2OLN - chain A; structure by X-ray diffraction, 1.15 A resolution.

== Chain A ==
Protein: nikD protein
Source organism: Streptomyces tendae
UniProtKB: Q9X9P9 (Q9X9P9_STRTE); numbering as in UniProt (aligned over 1-389)
Sequence (397 residues; each row starts with the number of its first residue):
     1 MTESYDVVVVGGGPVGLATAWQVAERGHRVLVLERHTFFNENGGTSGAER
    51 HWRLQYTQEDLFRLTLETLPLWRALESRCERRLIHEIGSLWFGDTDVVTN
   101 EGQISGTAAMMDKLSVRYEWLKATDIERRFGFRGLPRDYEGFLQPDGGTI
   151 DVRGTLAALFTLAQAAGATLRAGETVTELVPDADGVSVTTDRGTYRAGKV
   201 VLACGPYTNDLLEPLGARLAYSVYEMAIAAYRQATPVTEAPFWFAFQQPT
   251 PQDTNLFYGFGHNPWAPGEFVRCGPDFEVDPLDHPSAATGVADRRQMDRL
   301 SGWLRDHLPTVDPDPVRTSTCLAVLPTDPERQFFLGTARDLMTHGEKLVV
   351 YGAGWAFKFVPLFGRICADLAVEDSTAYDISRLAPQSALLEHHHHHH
Unresolved in the structure: 1-2, 388-397
Sequence notes: expression tag (390-397)
Glycans and other covalent adducts: flavin-adenine dinucleotide (FAD) linked to Cys321
Metal / ion sites: Na+: Ala266, Gly268
Ligand contacts:
  - pyridine-2-carboxylic acid (6PC): His51, Arg53, Glu101, Phe242, Phe244, Tyr258, Phe260, Trp355, Lys358
  - FAD (flavin-adenine dinucleotide): Val10, Gly11, Gly12, Gly13, Pro14, Val15, Gly16, Leu33, Glu34, Arg35, His36, Asn40, Gly43, Gly44, Thr45, Arg50, His51, Glu174, Thr175, Val176, Ala203, Cys204, Gly205, Pro206, Tyr207, Leu211, Met226, Ile228, Tyr258, Phe260, Leu322, Ala323, Tyr351, Gly354, Trp355, Ala356, Phe357, Lys358

== Overview ==
Bound to chain A: pyridine-2-carboxylic acid. Flavin-adenine dinucleotide is covalently linked to Cys321.
Ala266 and Gly268 form the Na+ site.
Chain A is nikD protein (Streptomyces tendae); the structure, NikD, an unusual amino acid oxidase essential
for nikkomycin biosynthesis: closed form at 1.15 A resolution, was determined by X-ray diffraction together
with 2OLO and 2Q6U from the same study.
